Entry 5C7I (X-ray diffraction, 2.01 A resolution); this record covers chains O and R.

[Chain O (and R)]
Protein: Glyceraldehyde-3-phosphate dehydrogenase, testis-specific
Organism: Mus musculus
Notes: EC 1.2.1.12; chain R of this document is another copy of the same molecule, construct and numbering; everything in this record applies to it too
UniProt: Q64467 (G3PT_MOUSE); residues 107-439 here = UniProt positions 107-439
Amino-acid sequence (333 residues; each row starts with the number of its first residue):
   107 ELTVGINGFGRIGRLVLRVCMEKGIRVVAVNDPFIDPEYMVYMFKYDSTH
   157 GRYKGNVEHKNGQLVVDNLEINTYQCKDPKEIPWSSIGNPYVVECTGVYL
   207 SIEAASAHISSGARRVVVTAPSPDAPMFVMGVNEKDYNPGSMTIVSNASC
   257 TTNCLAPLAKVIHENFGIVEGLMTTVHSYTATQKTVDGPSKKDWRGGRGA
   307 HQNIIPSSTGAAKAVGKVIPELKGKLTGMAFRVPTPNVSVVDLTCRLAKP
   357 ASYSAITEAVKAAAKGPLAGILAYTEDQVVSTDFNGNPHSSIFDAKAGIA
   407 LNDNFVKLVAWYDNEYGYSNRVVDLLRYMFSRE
Modified / non-standard residues: C256 (3-sulfinoalanine; CSD)
Curated features (UniProtKB/Swiss-Prot):
  - active site: C256 (Nucleophile)
  - binding site (NAD(+)): R117, I118, D138, K183, Y205, T225, N420
  - binding site (D-glyceraldehyde 3-phosphate): S255 to T257, T286, T315, G316, R338
  - site: H283 (Activates thiol group during catalysis)
  - modified residue: S358 (Phosphoserine)
From the paper describing this entry:
  - catalytic residues: C256
  - post-translational modification sites: C256

[How chain O and chain R interact]
Pairs across the interface - 15 pairs, chain O then chain R:
  Y148(O) - Q384(R)  hydrogen bond (side chain-backbone)
  K151(O) - D383(R)  salt bridge
  Y152(O) - D383(R)  hydrogen bond
  Y152(O) - D389(R)
  S154(O) - T388(R)  hydrogen bond
  R158(O) - D389(R)  hydrogen bond (side chain-backbone)
  R158(O) - F390(R)
  K160(O) - K160(R)
  D383(O) - K151(R)  salt bridge
  D383(O) - Y152(R)  hydrogen bond
  Q384(O) - Y148(R)  hydrogen bond (backbone-side chain)
  T388(O) - S154(R)  hydrogen bond
  D389(O) - Y152(R)
  D389(O) - R158(R)  hydrogen bond (backbone-side chain)
  F390(O) - R158(R)
Interface residues without a listed pair, chain O (15 interface residues in all): D153, V385, V386, N393
Interface residues without a listed pair, chain R (15 interface residues in all): D153, V385, V386, N393

[In short]
The chain O/chain R interface involves 15 residues from each chain, with 8 hydrogen bonds and 2 salt bridges.
Polar pairs include K151(O)-D383(R), Y148(O)-Q384(R) and Y152(O)-D383(R). UniProt lists active-site residue
C256(O), 7 NAD+-binding residues and 7 D-glyceraldehyde 3-phosphate-binding residues on chain O. The paper
reports the catalytic residue C256(O); a modification site at C256(O).
Both chains are Glyceraldehyde-3-phosphate dehydrogenase, testis-specific (Mus musculus). Entry 5C7I (Mouse
sperm Glyceraldehyde-3-phosphate dehydrogenase: apo enzyme) was determined by X-ray diffraction together with
5C7L and 5C7O from the same study.
